8ZC6 - chains M and K of the 18 polymer chains in the assembly; structure by electron microscopy, 6.85 A resolution (low resolution: residue-level contacts below are approximate; hydrogen-bond / salt-bridge calls are withheld).

[Chain M (and K)]
Protein: Light chain of D1F6 Fab
Source organism: Homo sapiens
Notes: antibody fragment or engineered binder; chain K of this document is another copy of the same molecule, construct and numbering; everything in this record applies to it too
Amino-acid sequence (223 residues; row label = number of the first residue in the row):
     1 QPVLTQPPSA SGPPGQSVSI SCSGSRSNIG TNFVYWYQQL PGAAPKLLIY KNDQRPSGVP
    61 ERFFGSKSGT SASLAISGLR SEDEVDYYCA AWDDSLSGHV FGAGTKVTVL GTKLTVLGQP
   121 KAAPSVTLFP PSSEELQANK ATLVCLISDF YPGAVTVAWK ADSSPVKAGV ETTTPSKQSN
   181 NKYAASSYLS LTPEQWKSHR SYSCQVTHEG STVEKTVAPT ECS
Disordered / not traced: 1, 111-117, 222-223
Disulfide bonds: Cys-22/Cys-89, Cys-145/Cys-204

[Chain M / chain K interface]
Contacting residue pairs (26):
  Pro-13(M) / Phe-64(K)
  Gln-16(M) / Phe-64(K)
  Ser-17(M) / Ser-17(K)
  Ser-17(M) / Phe-64(K)
  Ser-17(M) / Ala-75(K)
  Ser-17(M) / Ser-77(K)
  Val-18(M) / Phe-64(K)
  Val-18(M) / Ala-75(K)
  Ser-19(M) / Ser-19(K)
  Ser-19(M) / Ser-73(K)
  Ser-21(M) / Ser-21(K)
  Glu-61(M) / Gln-16(K)
  Arg-62(M) / Gln-16(K)
  Phe-64(M) / Ser-11(K)
  Phe-64(M) / Pro-13(K)
  Phe-64(M) / Gln-16(K)
  Phe-64(M) / Ser-17(K)
  Phe-64(M) / Val-18(K)
  Ser-68(M) / Pro-7(K)
  Ser-73(M) / Ser-19(K)
  Ser-73(M) / Ser-21(K)
  Ala-75(M) / Ser-17(K)
  Ala-75(M) / Val-18(K)
  Ile-76(M) / Ser-17(K)
  Ser-77(M) / Gln-16(K)
  Ser-77(M) / Ser-17(K)
Interface residues without a listed pair, chain M (16 interface residues in all): Pro-7, Phe-63
Interface residues without a listed pair, chain K (16 interface residues in all): Phe-63, Ser-68, Ser-71, Ile-76

[Summary]
Chain M and chain K each contribute 16 residues to their interface.
Both chains are Light chain of D1F6 Fab (Homo sapiens). Entry 8ZC6 (SARS-CoV-2 Omicron BA.4 spike trimer (6P)
in complex with D1F6 Fab, head-to-head aggregate) was determined by electron microscopy (same publication as
8ZBY, 8ZBZ, 8ZC0, 8ZC1, 8ZC2, 8ZC3, 8ZC4 and 8ZC5).
